5CQI - chain A; structure by X-ray diffraction, 1.68 A resolution.

Chain A:
Name: DNA dC-dU-editing enzyme APOBEC-3B
Source organism: Homo sapiens
Notes: EC 3.5.4.-
UniProtKB: Q9UH17 (ABC3B_HUMAN); residue numbers follow UniProt; this construct covers 187-241, 250-378
Amino-acid sequence (186 residues; numbered 186 to 379; 8 numbers in that range are skipped by the numbering (no residue carries them; nothing is unmodelled there); the number before each row is that of its first residue):
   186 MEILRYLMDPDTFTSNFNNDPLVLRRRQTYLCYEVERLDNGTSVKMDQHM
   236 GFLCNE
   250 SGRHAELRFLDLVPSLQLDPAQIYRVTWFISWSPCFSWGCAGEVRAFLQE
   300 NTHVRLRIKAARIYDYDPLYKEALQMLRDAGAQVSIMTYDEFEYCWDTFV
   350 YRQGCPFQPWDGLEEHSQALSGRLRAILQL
Unresolved in the structure: 186-189
Sequence notes: initiating methionine (186); engineered mutation S200 (Phe in Q9UH17), S228 (Trp in Q9UH17), K230 (Leu in Q9UH17), S250 (Tyr in Q9UH17), K308 (Phe in Q9UH17); expression tag (379)
Metal / ion sites: Zn2+: H253, C284, C289
Curated features (UniProtKB/Swiss-Prot):
  - active site: E255 (Proton donor)
  - binding site (Zn(2+)): H253, C284, C289
Reported in the primary citation:
  - binding site for glycerol: R211, T214, N240
  - mutagenesis - E255A (100-fold), Y313A: abolished catalytic activity
  - mutagenesis - W287A, Y313F: unchanged catalytic activity
  - mutagenesis - R211A: decreased catalytic activity
  - specificity-determining residues: D314

Summary:
H253, C284 and C289 form the Zn2+ site. Curated annotation (UniProt) lists active-site residue E255 and 3
Zn2+-binding residues. From the paper: a binding site for glycerol at R211, T214 and N240; E255A and Y313A
abolish catalytic activity; 5 substitutions were tested in all.
Chain A is DNA dC-dU-editing enzyme APOBEC-3B (Homo sapiens); the structure, Crystal Structure of the Cancer
Genomic DNA Mutator APOBEC3B, was determined by X-ray diffraction (same publication as 5CQD, 5CQH and 5CQK).
